3MGS - chains D and I of the 10 polymer chains in the assembly; structure by X-ray diffraction, 3.15 A resolution.

# Chain D
Molecule: Histone H2B 1.1
Organism: Xenopus laevis
Reference sequence: P02281 (H2B11_XENLA); residues -2 to 122 here correspond to UniProt positions 2-126 (UniProt number = residue number + 4)
Amino-acid sequence (125 residues; each row starts with the number of its first residue; numbers below 1 keep their minus sign (Pro-2 is residue -2)):
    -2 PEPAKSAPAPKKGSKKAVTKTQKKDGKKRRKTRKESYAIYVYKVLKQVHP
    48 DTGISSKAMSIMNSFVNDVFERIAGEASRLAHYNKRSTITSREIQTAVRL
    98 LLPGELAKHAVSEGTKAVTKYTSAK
Disordered / not traced: -2 to 23
UniProt features mapped onto this chain:
  - modified residue: Lys2 (N6-acetyllysine), Lys9 (N6-acetyllysine), Ser11 (Phosphoserine), Lys12 (N6-acetyllysine), Lys17 (N6-acetyllysine)
  - glycosylation: Ser109 (O-linked (GlcNAc) serine)
  - cross-link: Lys117 (Glycyl lysine isopeptide (Lys-Gly) (interchain with G-Cter in ubiquitin))
Bound ions: Cs+: Arg96, Leu97, Leu99

# Chain I
Molecule: 147-nt DNA strand
Sequence (147 nucleotides; numbered -73 to 73; the number before each row is that of its first residue; numbers below 1 keep their minus sign (DA-73 is residue -73)):
   -73 ATCAATATCCACCTGCAGATACTACCAAAAGTGTATTTGGAAACTGCTCC
   -23 ATCAAAAGGCATGTTCAGCTGGAATCCAGCTGAACATGCCTTTTGATGGA
    27 GCAGTTTCCAAATACACTTTTGGTAGTATCTGCAGGTGGATATTGAT
Bound ions: Cs+ site 1: DT-66, DC-65 (shared with 2 residues of chain J); Cs+ site 2: DT-60, DG-59; Mn2+ site 1: DG-35, DG-34; Cs+ site 3: DT-26, DC-25; Mn2+ site 2 near DG-3 (its only coordinating residue here); Cs+ site 4: DC11 (shared with 1 residue of chain J); Cs+ site 5 near DC15 (its only coordinating residue here); Cs+ site 6: DC16 (shared with 1 residue of chain J); Mn2+ site 3 near DG27 (its only coordinating residue here); Mn2+ site 4 near DG48 (its only coordinating residue here); Mn2+ site 5 near DG61 (its only coordinating residue here); Cs+ site 7: DT67, DA68 (shared with 1 residue of chain J)

# Interface between chain D and chain I
Contacting residue pairs (15; chain D residue first):
  Arg26(D) - DA29(I)  base contact
  Arg26(D) - DG30(I)  hydrogen bond to the base
  Arg26(D) - DT31(I)  phosphate contact
  Arg27(D) - DG30(I)  sugar contact
  Thr29(D) - DG30(I)  hydrogen bond to the phosphate
  Arg30(D) - DA-46(I)  sugar contact
  Arg30(D) - DA-45(I)  sugar contact
  Ser52(D) - DA-55(I)  phosphate contact
  Ser53(D) - DA-55(I)  hydrogen bond to the phosphate
  Arg83(D) - DG-34(I)  phosphate contact
  Arg83(D) - DA-33(I)  salt bridge to the phosphate
  Ser84(D) - DG-35(I)  sugar contact
  Ser84(D) - DG-34(I)  hydrogen bond to the phosphate
  Thr85(D) - DG-35(I)  hydrogen bond to the phosphate
  Thr85(D) - DG-34(I)  hydrogen bond to the phosphate
Also at the interface, not in a pair above, chain D (12 interface residues in all): Lys24, Lys28, Lys82
Also at the interface, not in a pair above, chain I (10 interface residues in all): DC-49

# Overview
12 residues of chain D and 10 residues of chain I are in contact; the contacts include 6 hydrogen bonds and 1
salt bridge. Among the polar pairs are Arg26(D)-DG30(I), Thr29(D)-DG30(I) and Ser53(D)-DA-55(I). Arg96(D),
Leu97(D) and Leu99(D) coordinate Cs+.
Chain D is Histone H2B 1.1 (Xenopus laevis) and chain I is a 147-nt DNA strand; the structure, Binding of
Cesium ions to the Nucleosome Core particle, was determined by X-ray diffraction, deposited together with
3MGP, 3MGQ and 3MGR.
